Entry 4B3H (X-ray diffraction, 2.30 A resolution); this record covers chains B and C of the 4 polymer chains in the assembly.

== Chain B ==
Name: Fatty acid beta-oxidation complex alpha-chain fadb
Organism: Mycobacterium tuberculosis
Notes: EC 4.2.1.17, 1.1.1.35
UniProtKB: O53872 (O53872_MYCTU); residues 1-720 here = UniProt positions 1-720
Chain sequence (736 residues; numbered -15 to 720; the number before each row is that of its first residue; numbers below 1 keep their minus sign (Met-15 is residue -15)):
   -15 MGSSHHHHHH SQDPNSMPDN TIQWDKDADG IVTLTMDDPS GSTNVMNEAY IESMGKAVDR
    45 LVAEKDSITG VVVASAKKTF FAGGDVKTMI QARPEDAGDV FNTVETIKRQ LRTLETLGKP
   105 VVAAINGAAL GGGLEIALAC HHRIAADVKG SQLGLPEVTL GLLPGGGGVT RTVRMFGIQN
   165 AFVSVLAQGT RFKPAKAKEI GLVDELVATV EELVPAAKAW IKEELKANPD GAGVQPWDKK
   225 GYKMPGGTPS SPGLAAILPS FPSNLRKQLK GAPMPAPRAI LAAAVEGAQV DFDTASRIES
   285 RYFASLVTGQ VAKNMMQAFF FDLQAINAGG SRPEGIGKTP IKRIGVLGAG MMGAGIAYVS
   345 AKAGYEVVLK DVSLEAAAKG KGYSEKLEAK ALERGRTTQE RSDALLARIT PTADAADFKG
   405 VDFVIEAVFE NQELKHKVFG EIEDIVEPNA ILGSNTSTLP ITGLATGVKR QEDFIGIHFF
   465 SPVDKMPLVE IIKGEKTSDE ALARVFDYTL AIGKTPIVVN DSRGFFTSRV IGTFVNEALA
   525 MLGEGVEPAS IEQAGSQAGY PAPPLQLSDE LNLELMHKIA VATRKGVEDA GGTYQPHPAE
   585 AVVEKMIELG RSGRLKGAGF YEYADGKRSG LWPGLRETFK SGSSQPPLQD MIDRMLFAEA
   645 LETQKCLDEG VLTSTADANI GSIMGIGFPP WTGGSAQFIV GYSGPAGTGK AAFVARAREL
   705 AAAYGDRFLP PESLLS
Unresolved in the structure: -15, -6 to 0
Differences from the reference sequence: expression tag (-15 to 0)

== Chain C ==
Name: Fatty acid beta-oxidation complex beta-chain fada
Organism: Mycobacterium tuberculosis
Notes: EC 2.3.1.9
UniProtKB: O53871 (Y0859_MYCTU); numbering as in UniProt (aligned over 1-403)
Chain sequence (403 residues; row label = number of the first residue in the row):
     1 MSEEAFIYEA IRTPRGKQKN GSLHEVKPLS LVVGLIDELR KRHPDLDENL ISDVILGCVS
    61 PVGDQGGDIA RAAVLASGMP VTSGGVQLNR FCASGLEAVN TAAQKVRSGW DDLVLAGGVE
   121 SMSRVPMGSD GGAMGLDPAT NYDVMFVPQS IGADLIATIE GFSREDVDAY ALRSQQKAAE
   181 AWSGGYFAKS VVPVRDQNGL LILDHDEHMR PDTTKEGLAK LKPAFEGLAA LGGFDDVALQ
   241 KYHWVEKINH VHTGGNSSGI VDGAALVMIG SAAAGKLQGL TPRARIVATA TSGADPVIML
   301 TGPTPATRKV LDRAGLTVDD IDLFELNEAF ASVVLKFQKD LNIPDEKLNV NGGAIAMGHP
   361 LGATGAMILG TMVDELERRN ARRALITLCI GGGMGVATII ERV
Unresolved in the structure: 1, 225-228

== Interface between chain B and chain C ==
Pairs across the interface - 43 pairs, chain B then chain C:
  Ala239(B) with Leu136(C)
  Leu242(B) with Leu136(C)
  Pro243(B) with Gly135(C); Leu136(C); Asn141(C); Phe234(C)
  Ser244(B) with Phe234(C)
  Pro246(B) with Pro138(C), hydrophobic; Asn141(C); Tyr142(C)
  Ser247(B) with Gly232(C), hydrogen bond (side chain-backbone); Phe234(C); Val237(C)
  Asn248(B) with Gly232(C); Gly233(C)
  Leu249(B) with Tyr142(C), hydrophobic
  Arg250(B) with Tyr142(C), hydrogen bond (side chain-backbone); Met145(C); Gln240(C), hydrogen bond (backbone-side chain)
  Lys251(B) with Gly233(C); Asp236(C)
  Leu253(B) with Tyr142(C)
  Lys254(B) with Gln240(C)
  Gly255(B) with Gln240(C)
  Arg262(B) with Ala139(C), hydrogen bond (side chain-backbone); Tyr142(C); Asp143(C), salt bridge
  Leu265(B) with Pro138(C), hydrophobic
  Ala266(B) with Pro138(C), hydrophobic
  Val269(B) with Pro138(C), hydrophobic
  Glu270(B) with Asp137(C)
  Tyr286(B) with Ala139(C)
  Ala533(B) with His243(C); Trp244(C)
  Ser534(B) with His243(C), hydrogen bond; Trp244(C)
  Gln537(B) with Leu239(C), hydrogen bond (side chain-backbone); Gln240(C); His243(C)
  Gln541(B) with Gln240(C), hydrogen bond (side chain-backbone)
  Gly614(B) with Glu246(C)
  Leu615(B) with Glu246(C), hydrogen bond (backbone-side chain)
  Leu632(B) with His243(C)
Other interface residues (no listed pair), chain B (28 interface residues in all): Glu531, Met635
Other interface residues (no listed pair), chain C (21 interface residues in all): Phe146, Val245

== Summary ==
Chain B and chain C form an interface of 28 and 21 residues respectively; the contacts include 8 hydrogen
bonds and 1 salt bridge. Polar contacts include Arg262(B)-Asp143(C), Ser247(B)-Gly232(C) and
Arg250(B)-Tyr142(C).
Chain B is Fatty acid beta-oxidation complex alpha-chain fadb and chain C is Fatty acid beta-oxidation complex
beta-chain fada, both from Mycobacterium tuberculosis; the structure, Crystal structure of Mycobacterium
tuberculosis fatty acid beta- oxidation complex, was determined by X-ray diffraction together with 4B3I and
4B3J from the same study.
